PDB entry 7XZI | electron microscopy, 2.77 A resolution | chains 9 and A of the 14 polymer chains in the assembly

[Chain 9]
Molecule: Toc90
From: Chlamydomonas reinhardtii
UniProt: A0A2K3CR90 (A0A2K3CR90_CHLRE); numbering as in UniProt (aligned over 1-967)
Amino-acid sequence (967 residues; numbered 1 to 967; the number before each row is that of its first residue):
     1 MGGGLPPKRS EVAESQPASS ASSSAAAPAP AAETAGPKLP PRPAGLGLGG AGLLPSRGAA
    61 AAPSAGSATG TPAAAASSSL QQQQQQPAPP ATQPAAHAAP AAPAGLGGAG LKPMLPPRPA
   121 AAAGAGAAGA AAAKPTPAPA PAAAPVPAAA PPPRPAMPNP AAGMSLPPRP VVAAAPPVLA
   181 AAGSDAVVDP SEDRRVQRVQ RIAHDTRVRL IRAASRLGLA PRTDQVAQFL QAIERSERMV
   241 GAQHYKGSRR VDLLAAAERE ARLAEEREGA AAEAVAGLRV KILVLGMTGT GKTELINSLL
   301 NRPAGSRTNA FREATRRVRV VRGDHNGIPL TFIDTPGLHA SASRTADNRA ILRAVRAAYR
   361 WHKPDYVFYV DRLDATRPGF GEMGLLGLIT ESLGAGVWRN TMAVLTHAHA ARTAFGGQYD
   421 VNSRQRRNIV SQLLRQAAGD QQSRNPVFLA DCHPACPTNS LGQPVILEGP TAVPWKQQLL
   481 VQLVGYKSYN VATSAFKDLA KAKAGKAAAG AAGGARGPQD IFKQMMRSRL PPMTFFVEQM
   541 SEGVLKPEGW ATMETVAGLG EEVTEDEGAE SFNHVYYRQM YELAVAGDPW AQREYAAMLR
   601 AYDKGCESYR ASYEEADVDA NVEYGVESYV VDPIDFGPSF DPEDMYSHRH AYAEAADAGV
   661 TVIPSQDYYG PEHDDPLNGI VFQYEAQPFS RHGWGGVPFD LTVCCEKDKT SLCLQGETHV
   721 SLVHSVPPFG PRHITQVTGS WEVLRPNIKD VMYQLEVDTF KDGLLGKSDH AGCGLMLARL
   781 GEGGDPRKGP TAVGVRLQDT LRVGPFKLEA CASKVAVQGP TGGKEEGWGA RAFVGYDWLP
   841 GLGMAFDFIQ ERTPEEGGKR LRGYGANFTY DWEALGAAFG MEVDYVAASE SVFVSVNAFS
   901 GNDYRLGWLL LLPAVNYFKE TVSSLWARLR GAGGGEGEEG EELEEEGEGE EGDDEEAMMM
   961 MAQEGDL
Not modelled in the structure: 1-529, 819-823, 854-859, 922-967
Ligand contacts: inositol hexakisphosphate (IHP): Ser768, His770, Arg802, Lys807
Reported in the primary citation:
  - binding site for inositol hexakisphosphate: Ser768

[Chain A]
Molecule: Tic214
From: Chlamydomonas reinhardtii
UniProt: P36495 (YCF78_CHLRE); numbering as in UniProt (aligned over 1-1995)
Amino-acid sequence (1995 residues; numbered 1 to 1995; the number before each row is that of its first residue):
     1 MITFTFMSLV TSVKDYVEIT HKLIEIEPLK NYTEFGAVFT YFIFSIGEFF KNFFSFSFLN
    61 NIWSIPIIIP DIASAMISEV SVLDGYFHNA FTFLETSVNT TTNPSLVIFE KFVIGIINSL
   121 FLILPTSTSH LITLRRFVMQ GLEAGYMAGL GTLAGNFLWL ASIILGWRFF VIPWLSLDIF
   181 RYLLGFVLLV KYIWDSSKER RMALEDLSKW KIFLLNFLLA LTEQSCIYPF ISNLSFGPDA
   241 SILEGFPVDN YPQFLLIHGA YLLGILFGSF SLLQFTCWFW ENPAFSIYLW ITTKSSLKIS
   301 TSSYYKILNF TFLYATMLCA IASIPYYGLD YTITNPIGLV PQDRILNQKK SQSDPDKLIT
   361 ETAFLNLNPT DKNSRIRDGV HARRERWKQR LIKYQAFDAS TYDQGVYDFL TIEDLNYGFD
   421 RFWLRRKMRN HQIRFRLFPG PWMRSLKKQL NNPANPSLET STKAASGPRV EFFRILFEQF
   481 YHPNFHDRAA MQTNPAEARN KFISTSPLAS TESKKALNST FSLGNINNSS TGIEGLVLTN
   541 TQATLLPTDL QTKRTIKPGL IYTNSALRKF VRNVNTRLNL KLLNSKETNL TTKYKSQFIY
   601 SKRWKSIFSK IQPLQNGTTR KSYQLFRNVA KQILVTPDAK SLKLITINQK LSLKERKLLE
   661 LRTQYNNNST LTTTAPLTLV RPLNVYLQKE EAFKRKLRYY GTMPMRKLTV GNQAPYFKAL
   721 MKRGFYYYKP TLRWRKTLYV ASLRRGFRKK SRKQRILVMP SNQQNFNNTL DNTKTNINQN
   781 NLANPLGGNE VPMYGADGEN SLITKPTHSY TVLGKRASRY RHQIYKDVLQ HWYYTPFNRL
   841 LMKFDVDAFI NRQPKSHFLT KNEERALHIR RFLLSEHYDT LRWYTYMQHY KTMKTNIGGT
   901 KSFANRAYNQ QFQGTFKKIR HLFAITPKQG DFYTLKFDQP LYNDNKLKDN LYFHEELLTD
   961 YYNGTNLQTN QTSNISVNST TTFIDNSLRT TQLPVPSSSF DIVNQSSTLI GLTTMQNALR
  1021 KNVVESTLTS LNSDGEAATS QPKLNFVYSE LFVKLIKECK KRIHDQTFLK NYITHRIEKR
  1081 EQLNQEQTKE LNKRLEKLKV WLNSDKGSIS KLQNTPVQDP NISSPDKVLT TAMQKAVNES
  1141 ISLSGIMPSD KIKTTYGNLT NAYTIKTENA ILTKLNVINQ LTNNETTTQK NTLIKSIGVN
  1201 KIQTVLQTII TNFKSSLYNQ TQLLRVKTDK DLQWWRTKQR VITKRKSARK RDRFKKQIAV
  1261 VNKKLAALSK KVETEKSNLY QTLYGNYEIS DYLLRNVPTG SSAVIDSTVL RKKQDNQAYL
  1321 PKETNNVQFN SFVDSNNNVW QTFFAKKLRK KISSKGRRYR SLSLARYLTA TRKPRLVGLD
  1381 NLTKIDNITT LQGAFITKEE KQDSLNLTIQ RKQELTNSLK KSQIKKRSRH SWKKRSRHQF
  1441 SRNHYKYRKR HTHGNGKLRV MNKKLKKFKA TNELRQWWWN SFLPRYLSNL QVNNSTLTNK
  1501 NVSFKPLSNT NSVPSTNMAS PTTSRNLLDN LNSSNQISTS ASMNQNIVTE SVKVETNQVY
  1561 LPEGEKSFDI TSMTTTLPFY AGWDESLKKF VVTNRLLSRR DAGLSVNNNP QEINFTNPPI
  1621 QGLNEGSFLY WQTEMPFNSY NIDQFITTNQ SFYAPLGWRR FEFRHSILKT WVNNTKAGNN
  1681 NIKKKTLIIS LKNLQPLKSS QQKQNQIKTK KLVARRIKKR YKLLKQMPNQ LMYSPTGPLL
  1741 TEVLPSHYIS VFDQQYRLPR NRYLKRNPLK TLKKTTLLAL MDSSKQTNGV NKEFTLRKRV
  1801 KPRRKYHRKR FIKKDGLIFP RRTKFNTNTT LTGNALITNN VNSIEEDDLR WRPSSRTKQK
  1861 RKDNTRSSAA SKTKSNKRVK TNPLRLRQLR RREFQQVLKP LQRYIPQNGG FTWPGDYLRL
  1921 EIVEMPKLKS INIKKTSLKQ KINVQPVGIM PRKYLIEKHN IKVLKKKLSQ AYSTQQLTKV
  1981 VQEYKNLIQN SPPAI
Not modelled in the structure: 1-7, 451-464, 490-532, 669-677, 761-796, 960-1042, 1108-1122, 1186-1223, 1288-1342, 1493-1498, 1511-1542, 1674-1683, 1828-1844, 1859-1885, 1991-1995
Ligand contacts: inositol hexakisphosphate (IHP): Trp1235, Lys1238, Ile1242, Glu1273, Lys1276, Tyr1359, Lys1457, Val1460, Lys1464, Ile1689, Ser1690, Leu1691, Lys1692
Reported in the primary citation:
  - binding site for inositol hexakisphosphate: Trp1235

[Chain 9 / chain A interface]
Pairs across the interface (111):
  Phe535(9) with Ile1258(A), hydrophobic
  Glu538(9) with Lys1256(A)
  Glu542(9) with Arg1249(A), salt bridge; Lys1256(A); Gln1257(A)
  Val544(9) with Lys1270(A); Lys1271(A); Val1272(A), hydrogen bond (backbone-backbone)
  Leu545(9) with Lys1270(A)
  Lys546(9) with Lys1270(A), hydrogen bond (backbone-backbone); Glu1275(A)
  Glu548(9) with Glu1275(A); Tyr1280(A)
  Ala551(9) with Tyr1280(A); Gln1281(A); Thr1282(A), hydrogen bond (backbone-side chain)
  Thr552(9) with Tyr1280(A); Gln1281(A); Thr1282(A)
  Met553(9) with Thr1282(A)
  Glu554(9) with Gln1281(A)
  Ala557(9) with Gln1066(A)
  Gly558(9) with Thr1067(A)
  Glu561(9) with Thr1067(A)
  Glu562(9) with Thr1067(A)
  Val563(9) with Gln1066(A); Thr1067(A)
  Thr564(9) with Gln1066(A); Lys1070(A)
  Glu565(9) with Arg1358(A); Arg1360(A); Lys1463(A), hydrogen bond (backbone-side chain)
  Asp566(9) with Lys1463(A); Lys1467(A)
  Glu567(9) with Lys1467(A)
  Ala569(9) with His1064(A)
  Glu570(9) with Arg1358(A), salt bridge
  Phe572(9) with Cys1059(A), hydrophobic; Lys1060(A); His1064(A)
  Asn573(9) with Lys1060(A); His1064(A)
  Gln579(9) with Phe1052(A)
  Leu583(9) with Phe1052(A), hydrophobic
  Asp588(9) with Val1053(A)
  Glu594(9) with Lys1057(A)
  Tyr602(9) with Tyr1284(A)
  Tyr609(9) with Leu1283(A)
  Tyr613(9) with Tyr1284(A), hydrogen bond (side chain-backbone); Gly1285(A); Tyr1287(A)
  Glu615(9) with Lys1401(A), salt bridge
  Asn621(9) with Leu1405(A)
  Glu623(9) with Gly1378(A), hydrogen bond (backbone-backbone)
  Tyr624(9) with Ser1422(A)
  Gly625(9) with Lys1421(A)
  Glu627(9) with Lys1420(A); Lys1421(A), salt bridge
  Val630(9) with Ser1422(A); Gln1423(A)
  Pro633(9) with Lys1425(A)
  Ile634(9) with Arg1427(A)
  Phe636(9) with Arg1427(A)
  Glu643(9) with Arg1427(A), hydrogen bond (backbone-side chain)
  Met645(9) with Arg1427(A), hydrogen bond (backbone-side chain)
  Tyr646(9) with Arg1427(A)
  Ser647(9) with Lys1425(A)
  His650(9) with Arg1427(A)
  Ala651(9) with Ile1424(A), hydrophobic
  Glu685(9) with Lys1350(A), salt bridge
  Pro688(9) with Phe1343(A), hydrophobic
  Cys704(9) with Lys1264(A)
  Gln715(9) with Ala1259(A); Asn1262(A); Lys1264(A)
  Glu717(9) with Ala1267(A); Leu1268(A)
  His719(9) with Leu1268(A); Lys1270(A)
  Pro727(9) with Gln632(A), hydrogen bond (backbone-side chain)
  Pro728(9) with Gln632(A)
  Gly730(9) with Gln632(A), hydrogen bond (backbone-side chain)
  Gln736(9) with Lys1270(A)
  Lys767(9) with Lys1692(A)
  Arg802(9) with Lys1692(A)
  Gly804(9) with Val1226(A)
  Pro805(9) with Leu1224(A); Arg1225(A)
  Arg831(9) with Arg1251(A); Lys1256(A)
  Phe833(9) with Arg1245(A); Arg1249(A)
  Tyr836(9) with Arg1225(A)
  Asp837(9) with Lys1227(A), hydrogen bond (side chain-backbone); Trp1234(A), hydrogen bond (backbone-side chain)
  Trp838(9) with Arg1225(A), hydrogen bond (side chain-backbone); Lys1227(A)
  Pro840(9) with Trp1234(A); Thr1237(A); Lys1238(A); Val1241(A)
  Gly841(9) with Thr1237(A); Val1241(A)
  Leu842(9) with Val1241(A)
  Gly843(9) with Val1241(A)
  Asn867(9) with Ala1248(A), hydrogen bond (side chain-backbone)
  Thr869(9) with Lys1244(A)
  Asp871(9) with Arg1240(A), salt bridge; Lys1449(A), salt bridge
  Gly876(9) with Tyr1447(A), hydrogen bond (backbone-side chain)
  Gly901(9) with Tyr1447(A), hydrogen bond (backbone-side chain)
Interface residues without a listed pair, chain 9 (97 interface residues in all): Gln539, Gly568, Tyr576, Met580, Trp590, Cys606, Val622, Ser628, Tyr629, Asp632, Ala686, Gln687, Glu706, Phe729, Leu744, Met752, Lys807, Ala877, Ala878, Phe899, Ser900, Asn902
Interface residues without a listed pair, chain A (80 interface residues in all): Leu625, Val629, Ile1056, Leu1069, Lys1230, Lys1250, Val1260, Val1261, Ala1266, Asn1286, Lys1346, Leu1348, Val1377, Leu1379, Ile1388, Leu1419, Lys1426, Lys1446
The authors on this interface:
  - interface residues, chain A: Leu1232(A)

[Overview]
The interface between chain 9 and chain A involves 97 residues on one side and 80 on the other; the contacts
include 16 hydrogen bonds and 7 salt bridges. Among the polar pairs are Glu542(9)-Arg1249(A),
Glu570(9)-Arg1358(A) and Glu615(9)-Lys1401(A). The paper reports a binding site for inositol hexakisphosphate
at Ser768(9) and Trp1235(A); the interface residue Leu1232(A).
Chain 9 is Toc90 and chain A is Tic214, both from Chlamydomonas reinhardtii; the structure, Cryo-EM structure
of TOC-TIC supercomplex from Chlamydomonas reinhardtii, was determined by electron microscopy (same
publication as 7XZJ).
